PDB entry 3Q8K | X-ray diffraction, 2.20 A resolution | chains A and E of the 4 polymer chains in the assembly

Chain A:
Protein: Flap endonuclease 1
Source organism: Homo sapiens
Notes: EC 3.1.-.-
UniProtKB: P39748 (FEN1_HUMAN); residue numbers follow UniProt; this construct covers 2-336
Sequence (341 residues; row label = number of the first residue in the row):
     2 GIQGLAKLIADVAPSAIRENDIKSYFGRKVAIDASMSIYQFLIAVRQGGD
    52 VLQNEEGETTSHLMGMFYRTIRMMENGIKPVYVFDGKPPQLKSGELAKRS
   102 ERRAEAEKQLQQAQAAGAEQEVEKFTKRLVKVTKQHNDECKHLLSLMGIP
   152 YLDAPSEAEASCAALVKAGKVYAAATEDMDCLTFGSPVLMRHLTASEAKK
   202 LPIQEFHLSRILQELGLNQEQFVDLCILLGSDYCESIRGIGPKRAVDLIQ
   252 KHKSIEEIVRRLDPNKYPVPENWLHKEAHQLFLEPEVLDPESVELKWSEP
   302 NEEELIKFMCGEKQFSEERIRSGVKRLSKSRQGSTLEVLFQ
Differences from the reference sequence: expression tag (337-342)
Metal / ion sites: samarium (III) ion site 1: Glu57, Glu313; samarium (III) ion site 2: Glu57, Glu59, Glu313; samarium (III) ion site 3: Asp86, Glu160 (shared with DT2(E) of chain E); samarium (III) ion site 4: Glu160, Asp179, Asp181 (together with hydroxide ion) (shared with DT2(E) of chain E); K+: Ser237, Ile238, Ile241 (shared with 1 residue of chain D)
Residues lining bound ligands: hydroxide ion (OH): Gly2, Glu160, Asp179, Asp181, Asp233
From the paper describing this entry:
  - K+ coordination: Ile238
  - binding site for the 18-nt DNA strand: Arg47, Lys128, Arg239, Lys244, Arg245, Arg320
  - binding site for the 11-nt DNA strand (chain E): Gly2, Tyr40, Lys93, Arg100, Lys132, Val133, Arg192, Arg245
  - binding site for the 7-nt DNA strand: Arg47, Gln54, Thr61, Lys314
  - specificity-determining residues: Glu56 to Glu59
  - catalytic residues: Lys93, Arg100 (proposed by the authors, not directly observed)
  - samarium (III) ion coordination: Asp86, Glu160, Asp179, Asp181
  - samarium (III) ion coordination through a water molecule: Asp34, Glu158, Asp233
  - catalytic residues: Tyr40, Asp181
  - contacts within the chain: Arg47-Lys128 (hydrophobic contact)
  - conformationally variable residues (side-chain flip): Tyr40
  - mutagenesis - Y40A (20-fold), R47A (30-fold), K93A (>400-fold), R100A (>400-fold), R104A, R129A (1.5-fold), D181A (>800-fold): decreased catalytic activity

Chain E:
Molecule: 11-nt DNA strand
Sequence (11 nucleotides; numbered 2 to 12; the number before each row is that of its first residue):
     2 TGAGGCAGAGT
Metal / ion sites: samarium (III) ion site 1: DT2 (shared with Asp86(A), Glu160(A) of chain A)

Chain A / chain E interface:
Contacting residue pairs (17):
  Gly2(A) with DG3(E), phosphate contact
  Ala7(A) with DA4(E), phosphate contact
  Ser36(A) with DT2(E), base contact
  Met37(A) with DT2(E), sugar contact
  Tyr40(A) with DT2(E), stacking on the base
  Asp86(A) with DT2(E), phosphate contact
  Lys93(A) with DT2(E), salt bridge to the phosphate
  Arg100(A) with DT2(E), salt bridge to the phosphate
  Val133(A) with DT2(E), base contact
  Glu160(A) with DT2(E), phosphate contact
  Asp179(A) with DT2(E), phosphate contact; DG3(E), phosphate contact
  Arg192(A) with DA4(E), salt bridge to the phosphate
  Arg245(A) with DG11(E), base contact; DT12(E), sugar contact
  Lys267(A) with DT12(E), salt bridge to the phosphate
  Tyr268(A) with DT12(E), sugar contact
Other interface residues (no listed pair), chain A (17 interface residues in all): Lys132, Glu158

Summary:
The interface between chain A and chain E involves 17 residues on one side and 5 on the other; the contacts
include 4 salt bridges and 1 aromatic stacking contact. Polar pairs include Lys93(A)-DT2(E), Arg100(A)-DT2(E)
and Arg192(A)-DA4(E). From the paper: catalytic residues Lys93(A), Arg100(A) and Tyr40(A) among others; Y40A,
R47A and K93A of chain A, among others, reduce catalytic activity; 7 substitutions were tested in all.
Here chain A is Flap endonuclease 1 (Homo sapiens) and chain E is an 11-nt DNA strand. Entry 3Q8K (Crystal
Structure of Human Flap Endonuclease FEN1 (WT) in complex with product 5'-flap DNA, SM3+, and ...) was
determined by X-ray diffraction together with 3Q8M from the same study.
